9CT3 - chains C and D of the 4 polymer chains in the assembly; structure by electron microscopy, 3.09 A resolution.

== Chain C (and D) ==
Protein: Stimulator of interferon genes protein
Source organism: Homo sapiens
Notes: chain D of this document is another copy of the same molecule, construct and numbering; everything in this record applies to it too
Reference sequence: Q86WV6 (STING_HUMAN); residue numbers follow UniProt; this construct covers 1-344
Amino-acid sequence (363 residues; each row starts with the number of its first residue):
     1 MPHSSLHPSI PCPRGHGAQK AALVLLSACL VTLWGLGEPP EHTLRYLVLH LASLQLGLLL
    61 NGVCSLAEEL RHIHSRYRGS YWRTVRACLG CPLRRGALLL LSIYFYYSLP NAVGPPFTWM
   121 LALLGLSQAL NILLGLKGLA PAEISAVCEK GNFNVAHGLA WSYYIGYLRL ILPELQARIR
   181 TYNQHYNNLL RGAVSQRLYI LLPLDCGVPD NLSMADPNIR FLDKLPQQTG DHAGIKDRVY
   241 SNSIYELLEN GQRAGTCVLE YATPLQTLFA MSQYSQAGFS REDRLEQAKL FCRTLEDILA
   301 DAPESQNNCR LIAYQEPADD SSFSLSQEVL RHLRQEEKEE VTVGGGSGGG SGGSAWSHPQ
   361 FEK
Not modelled in the structure: 1-4, 187-191, 318-322, 334-363 (chain D: 1-4, 111-115, 187-191, 318-322, 334-363)
Differences from the reference sequence: expression tag (345-363)
Residues lining bound ligands:
  - 9IM (1-[(2-chloro-6-fluorophenyl)methyl]-3,3-dimethyl-2-oxo-N-[(2,4,6-trifluorophenyl)methyl]-2,3-dihydro-1H-indole-6-carboxamide): Tyr46, Leu49, His50, Ser53, Tyr106, Asn111, Val113, Gly114, Pro115, Met120, Leu123, Leu124
  - V67 (4,5-difluoro-2-{[6-(1H-imidazol-1-yl)pyridazine-3-carbonyl]amino}benzoic acid), molecule 1: Leu159, Ser162, Tyr163, Gly166, Tyr167, His232, Arg238, Val239, Tyr240, Ser241, Asn242, Glu260, Thr263, Pro264
  - V67, molecule 2: Leu159, Ile235, Arg238, Thr263, Pro264, Thr267
Swiss-Prot annotation at these positions:
  - region: Glu340 to Gly344 (C-terminal tail (CTT))
  - binding site (2',3'-cGAMP): Ser162, Tyr167, Arg238, Thr263
  - binding site (3',3'-c-di-GMP): Ser162, Tyr167, Arg238 to Ser241, Thr263
  - binding site (2',3'-cUAMP): Tyr167, Arg238, Thr263
  - modified residue: Thr229 (Phosphothreonine), Ser241 (Phosphoserine)
  - lipidation (S-palmitoyl cysteine): Cys88, Cys91
  - cross-link (Glycyl lysine isopeptide (Lys-Gly)): Lys20 (interchain with G-Cter in ubiquitin), Lys150 (interchain with G-Cter in ubiquitin), Lys236 (interchain with G-Cter in ubiquitin), Lys338 (interchain with G-Cter in SUMO)
  - natural variant: Val147 (V147L: In SAVI), Asn154 (N154S: In SAVI), Val155 (V155M: In SAVI), His232 (H232R: Activated by both 2'-3' linked cGAMP and 3'-3' linked cGAMP), Arg284 (R284S: Found in a 9-month-old patient who died following a fever and severe neck abscess without indication of any severe bacterial infection)
  - mutagenesis: Ile10 (I10Q: Abolished ability to induce the production of type I interferon), Arg14 (R14A: Abolished ability to induce the production of type I interferon), Lys20 (K20R: Does not affect amount of ubiquitination), Leu26 (L26A: Reduced homooligomerization and activation in presence of coumpond C53), Leu30 (L30A: Reduced homooligomerization and activation in presence of coumpond C53), Leu44 (L44A: Reduced homooligomerization and activation in presence of coumpond C53), Glu68 (E68A: Abolished ability to induce the production of type I interferon), Glu69 (E69A: Abolished ability to induce the production of type I interferon), Arg76 to Arg78 (Abolishes the endoplasmic reticulum location), Cys91 (C91S: Abolished inhibition by small-molecule H-151; abolished palmitoylation), Tyr104 (Y104A: Reduced homooligomerization and activation in presence of coumpond C53), Lys137 (K137R: Does not affect amount of ubiquitination), 24 further mutagenesis entries in UniProt
What the authors report for this chain:
  - binding site for V67: Tyr167, His232, Arg238, Thr263
  - self-association interface (contacts with another copy of this molecule): Ser275
  - mutagenesis - R238A: decreased stability in response to V67 (from molecular simulation)
  - mutagenesis - R238A (30 kcal/mol): decreased binding to V67 (from molecular simulation)
  - binding site for 9IM: Tyr46, His50 (from molecular simulation)

== Chain C / chain D interface ==
Residue-residue contacts (225):
  Ser9(C) with Ser75(D)
  Pro11(C) with Ser75(D); Arg76(D)
  Cys12(C) with His72(D); Arg76(D)
  Arg14(C) with Glu68(D); Glu69(D), salt bridge; His72(D); Arg76(D); Tyr77(D)
  Gly15(C) with Glu68(D), hydrogen bond (backbone-side chain)
  Gly17(C) with Glu68(D), hydrogen bond (backbone-side chain); Arg71(D)
  Ala18(C) with Cys64(D); Glu68(D); Ile132(D)
  Gln19(C) with Ile132(D); Leu133(D)
  Lys20(C) with Arg71(D)
  Ala21(C) with Cys64(D), hydrophobic; Ala67(D), hydrophobic
  Ala22(C) with Cys64(D); Ala129(D); Ile132(D), hydrophobic; Leu133(D), hydrophobic
  Leu23(C) with Leu133(D)
  Leu25(C) with Gly125(D)
  Leu26(C) with Ala129(D), hydrophobic; Leu130(D), hydrophobic
  Cys29(C) with Ala122(D), hydrogen bond (side chain-backbone); Gly125(D); Leu126(D), hydrogen bond (side chain-backbone)
  Leu30(C) with Leu126(D), hydrophobic
  Thr32(C) with Ala122(D)
  Leu33(C) with Trp119(D); Ala122(D), hydrophobic; Leu126(D), hydrophobic
  Leu36(C) with Thr118(D); Trp119(D), hydrophobic
  Glu38(C) with Trp119(D)
  His42(C) with Trp119(D)
  Thr43(C) with Trp119(D), hydrogen bond; Leu123(D)
  Tyr46(C) with Trp119(D), hydrophobic; Leu123(D), hydrophobic
  Leu47(C) with Leu123(D), hydrophobic; Leu126(D), hydrophobic; Ser127(D)
  His50(C) with Leu124(D); Ser127(D), hydrogen bond
  Leu51(C) with Leu136(D), hydrophobic
  Leu54(C) with Asn131(D); Lys137(D)
  Cys64(C) with Ala18(D); Ala21(D), hydrophobic; Ala22(D)
  Ser65(C) with Ala142(D); Glu143(D), hydrogen bond
  Ala67(C) with Ala21(D), hydrophobic
  Glu68(C) with Arg14(D); Gly15(D); Gly17(D); Ala18(D)
  Glu69(C) with Arg14(D), salt bridge; Ala142(D)
  Arg71(C) with Gly15(D)
  His72(C) with Cys12(D); Arg14(D)
  Ser75(C) with Ser9(D); Ile10(D); Pro11(D); Lys289(D), hydrogen bond (backbone-side chain)
  Arg76(C) with Pro11(D); Cys12(D), hydrogen bond (side chain-backbone); Arg14(D); Ser145(D); Glu149(D), salt bridge; Glu286(D), salt bridge
  Tyr77(C) with Arg14(D)
  Arg83(C) with Glu282(D)
  Ala87(C) with Ala140(D); Pro141(D); Ala142(D), hydrogen bond (backbone-backbone)
  Cys88(C) with Ala140(D)
  Pro115(C) with Tyr46(D), hydrophobic
  Trp119(C) with Leu33(D); Glu38(D); His42(D); Thr43(D), hydrogen bond; Tyr46(D), hydrophobic
  Ala122(C) with Cys29(D), hydrogen bond (backbone-side chain); Thr32(D); Leu33(D), hydrophobic
  Leu123(C) with Leu33(D), hydrophobic; Thr43(D); Tyr46(D), hydrophobic; Leu47(D)
  Leu124(C) with His50(D)
  Gly125(C) with Leu25(D); Cys29(D)
  Leu126(C) with Leu26(D), hydrophobic; Cys29(D), hydrogen bond (backbone-side chain); Leu30(D), hydrophobic; Leu47(D), hydrophobic
  Ser127(C) with Leu47(D); His50(D), hydrogen bond
  Ala129(C) with Ala22(D); Leu25(D), hydrophobic; Leu26(D)
  Asn131(C) with Leu54(D)
  Ile132(C) with Ala18(D); Gln19(D); Ala22(D), hydrophobic
  Leu133(C) with Gln19(D); Ala22(D), hydrophobic; Leu23(D), hydrophobic; Leu26(D), hydrophobic
  Leu136(C) with Gln55(D)
  Lys137(C) with Lys137(D)
  Leu139(C) with Leu139(D), hydrophobic
  Ala140(C) with Ala87(D)
  Pro141(C) with Ala87(D)
  Ala142(C) with Ala87(D), hydrogen bond (backbone-backbone); Cys88(D), hydrophobic
  Glu143(C) with Asn61(D); Ser65(D), hydrogen bond
  Ile144(C) with Phe153(D), hydrophobic
  Ser145(C) with Arg76(D)
  Val147(C) with Leu139(D), hydrophobic
  Cys148(C) with Phe153(D), hydrophobic
  Glu149(C) with Arg76(D), salt bridge
  Asn152(C) with Val155(D); Ala277(D), hydrogen bond (side chain-backbone); Gly278(D), hydrogen bond (side chain-backbone)
  Phe153(C) with Ile144(D), hydrophobic; Cys148(D), hydrophobic; Phe153(D)
  Asn154(C) with Val155(D)
  Val155(C) with Asn154(D); His157(D); Gly158(D)
  His157(C) with Ala277(D), hydrogen bond (side chain-backbone)
  Gly158(C) with Val155(D)
  Leu159(C) with Leu159(D), hydrophobic; Ser162(D)
  Trp161(C) with Thr267(D); Met271(D), hydrophobic; Tyr274(D), hydrophobic; Gln276(D); Ala277(D)
  Ser162(C) with Leu159(D); Thr267(D)
  Ile165(C) with Thr267(D); Ala270(D), hydrophobic; Met271(D)
  Arg169(C) with Tyr274(D)
  Val208(C) with Ala233(D), hydrophobic
  Pro209(C) with Ala233(D); Gly234(D), hydrogen bond (backbone-backbone)
  Asp210(C) with Asp231(D); His232(D); Ala233(D), hydrogen bond (backbone-backbone); Gly234(D), hydrogen bond (backbone-backbone)
  Asn211(C) with Lys236(D)
  Leu212(C) with Gly234(D)
  Phe221(C) with Lys236(D)
  Lys224(C) with Lys236(D); Asp237(D), salt bridge
  Asp231(C) with Asp210(D); Asn211(D), hydrogen bond
  His232(C) with Asp210(D); Thr263(D); Gln266(D), hydrogen bond
  Ala233(C) with Pro209(D); Asp210(D); Tyr261(D), hydrogen bond (backbone-backbone); Thr263(D); Gln266(D)
  Gly234(C) with Pro209(D); Asp210(D), hydrogen bond (backbone-backbone); Leu212(D); Tyr245(D), hydrogen bond (backbone-side chain)
  Ile235(C) with Ser241(D); Glu260(D)
  Lys236(C) with Asn211(D); Phe221(D); Ser243(D), hydrogen bond (backbone-side chain); Tyr245(D)
  Asp237(C) with Lys224(D), salt bridge
  Arg238(C) with Arg238(D)
  Val239(C) with Val239(D)
  Ser241(C) with Ile235(D); Asp237(D), hydrogen bond (side chain-backbone); Val239(D)
  Ser243(C) with Lys236(D), hydrogen bond (side chain-backbone)
  Tyr245(C) with Gly234(D), hydrogen bond (side chain-backbone); Lys236(D)
  Leu259(C) with Gly234(D)
  Glu260(C) with Ile235(D)
  Tyr261(C) with Ala233(D); Gly234(D)
  Thr263(C) with Ala233(D)
  Gln266(C) with His232(D); Ala233(D)
  Thr267(C) with Ser162(D), hydrogen bond; Ile165(D)
  Ala270(C) with Ile165(D), hydrophobic
  Met271(C) with Trp161(D), hydrophobic; Ile165(D)
  Tyr274(C) with Trp161(D), hydrophobic; Arg169(D)
  Gln276(C) with Trp161(D); Asp297(D), hydrogen bond; Asp301(D)
  Ala277(C) with Asn152(D); His157(D), hydrogen bond (backbone-side chain); Trp161(D)
  Gly278(C) with Asn152(D)
  Glu282(C) with Arg78(D), salt bridge; Arg83(D), salt bridge
  Leu285(C) with Arg78(D)
  Lys289(C) with Ser75(D), hydrogen bond (side chain-backbone)
  Arg293(C) with Arg76(D)
  Asp297(C) with Gln276(D)
  Asp301(C) with Gln276(D), hydrogen bond
Interface residues without a listed pair, chain C (128 interface residues in all): Pro8, Ile10, Pro13, His16, Leu58, Leu60, Asn61, Arg78, Arg86, Thr118, Leu130, Tyr164, Tyr167, Gln227, Leu290, Ile298
Interface residues without a listed pair, chain D (127 interface residues in all): Pro8, Pro13, His16, Leu36, Pro39, Leu51, Leu58, Leu60, Arg86, Leu89, Gly90, Pro116, Val147, Tyr164, Gly166, Leu259, Ile298

== Overview ==
128 residues of chain C and 127 residues of chain D are in contact, with 36 hydrogen bonds and 9 salt bridges.
Polar contacts include Arg14(C)-Glu69(D), Arg76(C)-Glu149(D) and Arg76(C)-Glu286(D). The paper reports a
binding site for V67 at Tyr167(C), His232(C) and Arg238(C) among others; R238A of chain C reduces stability in
response to V67.
Both chains are Stimulator of interferon genes protein (Homo sapiens). Entry 9CT3 (HsSTING with SR-717 and
C53) was determined by electron microscopy together with 9CT4, 9CT5 and 9CT6 from the same study.
